PDB entry 5DGB | X-ray diffraction, 1.79 A resolution | chains A and P of the 3 polymer chains in the assembly

# Chain A
Protein: DNA polymerase eta
Organism: Homo sapiens
Notes: EC 2.7.7.7
Reference sequence: Q9Y253 (POLH_HUMAN); residue numbers follow UniProt; this construct covers 1-432
Sequence (435 residues; each row starts with the number of its first residue; numbers below 1 keep their minus sign (Gly-2 is residue -2)):
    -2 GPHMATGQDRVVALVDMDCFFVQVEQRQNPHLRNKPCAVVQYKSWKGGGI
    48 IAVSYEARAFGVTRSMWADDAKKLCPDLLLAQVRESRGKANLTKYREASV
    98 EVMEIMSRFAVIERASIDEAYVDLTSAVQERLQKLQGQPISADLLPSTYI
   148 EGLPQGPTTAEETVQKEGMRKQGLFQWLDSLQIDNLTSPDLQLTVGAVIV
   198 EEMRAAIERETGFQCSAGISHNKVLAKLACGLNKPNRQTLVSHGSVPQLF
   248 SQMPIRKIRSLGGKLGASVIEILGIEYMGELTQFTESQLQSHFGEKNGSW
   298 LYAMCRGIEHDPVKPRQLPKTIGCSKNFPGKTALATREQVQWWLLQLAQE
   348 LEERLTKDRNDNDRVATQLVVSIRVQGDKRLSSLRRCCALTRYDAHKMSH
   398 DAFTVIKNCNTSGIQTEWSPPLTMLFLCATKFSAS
Disordered / not traced: 155-159
Construct notes: expression tag (-2 to 0)
Bound ions: Mg2+ site 1: Asp13, Met14, Asp115 (together with 1FZ); Mg2+ site 2: Asp13, Asp115, Glu116 (together with 1FZ)
Ligand contacts: 1FZ (5'-O-[(R)-hydroxy{[(R)-hydroxy(phosphonooxy)phosphoryl]amino}phosphoryl]thymidine): Asp13, Met14, Asp15, Cys16, Phe17, Phe18, Ile48, Ala49, Tyr52, Arg55, Arg61, Ile114, Asp115, Glu116, Lys231
Swiss-Prot annotation at these positions:
  - binding site (Mg(2+)): Asp13, Met14, Asp115, Glu116
  - binding site (Mn(2+)): Asp13, Met14, Asp115, Glu116
  - binding site (a 2'-deoxyribonucleoside 5'-triphosphate): Arg61
Reported in the primary citation:
  - binding site for the 12-nt DNA strand: Gln38
  - conformationally variable residues (side-chain flip): Arg61

# Chain P
Molecule: 8-nt DNA strand
Sequence (8 nucleotides; numbered 1 to 8; the number before each row is that of its first residue):
     1 AGCGTCAA

# Chain A / chain P interface
Residue-residue contacts - 19 pairs, chain A then chain P:
  Lys224(A) with DA8(P), hydrogen bond to the phosphate
  Ile255(A) with DA7(P), phosphate contact
  Arg256(A) with DA7(P), phosphate contact
  Ser257(A) with DC6(P), phosphate contact; DA7(P), hydrogen bond to the phosphate
  Leu258(A) with DA7(P), hydrogen bond to the phosphate
  Gly259(A) with DA7(P), hydrogen bond to the phosphate
  Gly260(A) with DC6(P), phosphate contact; DA7(P), phosphate contact
  Lys261(A) with DT5(P), salt bridge to the phosphate; DC6(P), hydrogen bond to the phosphate
  Leu262(A) with DC6(P), hydrogen bond to the phosphate
  Arg377(A) with DG4(P), salt bridge to the phosphate
  Leu381(A) with DC3(P), phosphate contact
  Arg382(A) with DG2(P), sugar contact; DC3(P), hydrogen bond to the phosphate; DG4(P), hydrogen bond to the base
  Arg383(A) with DG2(P), sugar contact
  Cys384(A) with DG2(P), phosphate contact
Also at the interface, not in a pair above, chain A (17 interface residues in all): Leu378, Ser379, Ser380
Also at the interface, not in a pair above, chain P (8 interface residues in all): DA1

# Summary
Chain A and chain P form an interface of 17 and 8 residues respectively; the contacts include 8 hydrogen bonds
and 2 salt bridges. Polar contacts include Arg382(A)-DG4(P), Lys224(A)-DA8(P) and Ser257(A)-DA7(P). Bound to
chain A: compound 1FZ. The paper reports a binding site for the 12-nt DNA strand at Gln38(A); conformational
variability at Arg61(A).
Here chain A is DNA polymerase eta (Homo sapiens) and chain P is an 8-nt DNA strand. Entry 5DGB (CRYSTAL
STRUCTURE OF HUMAN DNA POLYMERASE ETA EXTENDING AN 1,N6-ETHENODEOXYADENOSINE : dA PAIR BY INSERTING dTMPNPP
...) was determined by X-ray diffraction, deposited together with 5DG7, 5DG8, 5DG9 and 5DGA.
